Entry 3T6Q (X-ray diffraction, 1.90 A resolution); this record covers chains A and B of the 4 polymer chains in the assembly.

== Chain A (and B) ==
Molecule: CD180 antigen
Source organism: Mus musculus
Notes: chain B of this document is another copy of the same molecule, construct and numbering; everything in this record applies to it too
Reference sequence: Q62192 (CD180_MOUSE); residue numbers follow UniProt; this construct covers 21-626
Sequence (606 residues; numbered 21 to 626; the number before each row is that of its first residue):
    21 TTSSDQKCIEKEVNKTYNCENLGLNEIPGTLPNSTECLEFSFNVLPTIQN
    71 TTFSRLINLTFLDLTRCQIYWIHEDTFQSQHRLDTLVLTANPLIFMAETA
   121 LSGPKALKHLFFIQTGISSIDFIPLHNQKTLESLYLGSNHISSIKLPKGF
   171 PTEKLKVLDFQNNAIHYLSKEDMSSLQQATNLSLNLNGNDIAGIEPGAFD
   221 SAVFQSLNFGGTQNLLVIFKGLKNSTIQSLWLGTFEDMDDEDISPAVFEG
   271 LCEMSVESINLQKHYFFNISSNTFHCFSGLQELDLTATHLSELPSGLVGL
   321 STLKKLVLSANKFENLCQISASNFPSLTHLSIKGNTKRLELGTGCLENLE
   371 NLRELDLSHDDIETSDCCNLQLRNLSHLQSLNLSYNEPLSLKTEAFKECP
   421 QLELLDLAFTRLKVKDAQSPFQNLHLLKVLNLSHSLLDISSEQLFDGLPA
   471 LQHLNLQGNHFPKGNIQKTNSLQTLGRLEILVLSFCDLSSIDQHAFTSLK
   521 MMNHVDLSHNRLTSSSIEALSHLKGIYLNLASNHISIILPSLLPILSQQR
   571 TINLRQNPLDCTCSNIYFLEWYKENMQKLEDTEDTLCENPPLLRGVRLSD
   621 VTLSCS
Disordered / not traced: 21-25
Cystine bridges: C28-C39, C272-C296, C337-C365, C387-C388, C581-C607, C583-C625
Glycans and other covalent adducts: N-acetylglucosamine (NAG) linked to N34, N53, N70, N244, N394, N451; glycan linked to N402
Bound ions: Cu ion: E269, H295
UniProt features mapped onto this chain:
  - glycosylation (N-linked (GlcNAc...) asparagine): N34, N53, N70, N78, N201, N244, N288, N394, N402, N451

== Interface between chain A and chain B ==
Contacting residue pairs - 9 pairs, chain A then chain B:
  N159(A) with H160(B)
  H160(A) with N159(B); H160(B), hydrogen bond
  A184(A) with A184(B), hydrophobic
  H186(A) with H186(B); D210(B); A212(B)
  D210(A) with H186(B), salt bridge
  A212(A) with H186(B)
Also at the interface, not in a pair above, chain A (9 interface residues in all): R86, Y90, S158
Also at the interface, not in a pair above, chain B (9 interface residues in all): R86, Y90, S158

== In short ==
Chain A and chain B each contribute 9 residues to their interface, with 1 hydrogen bond and 1 salt bridge.
Polar pairs include D210(A)-H186(B) and H160(A)-H160(B). N-acetylglucosamine is covalently linked to N34(A),
N53(A), N70(A), N244(A), N394(A) and N451(A).
Both chains are CD180 antigen (Mus musculus). Entry 3T6Q (Crystal structure of mouse RP105/MD-1 complex) was
determined by X-ray diffraction (same publication as 3B2D).
